6NAG - chains A and B; structure by X-ray diffraction, 2.68 A resolution.

Chain A:
Name: Clostripain-related protein
Organism: Bacteroides thetaiotaomicron (strain ATCC 29148 / DSM 2079 / NCTC 10582 / E50 / VPI-5482)
UniProtKB: Q8A9T8 (Q8A9T8_BACTN); the construct has insertions or renumbered stretches relative to UniProt, so the offset changes along the chain: 30-154 = UniProt 30-154; 162-171 = UniProt 163-172; 173-393 = UniProt 173-393
Amino-acid sequence (365 residues; row label = number of the first residue in the row; note: 8 numbers in that range are skipped by the numbering (no residue carries them; nothing is unmodelled there); a row labelled like 154A-154H holds insertion residues (154A, then the next letters in order)):
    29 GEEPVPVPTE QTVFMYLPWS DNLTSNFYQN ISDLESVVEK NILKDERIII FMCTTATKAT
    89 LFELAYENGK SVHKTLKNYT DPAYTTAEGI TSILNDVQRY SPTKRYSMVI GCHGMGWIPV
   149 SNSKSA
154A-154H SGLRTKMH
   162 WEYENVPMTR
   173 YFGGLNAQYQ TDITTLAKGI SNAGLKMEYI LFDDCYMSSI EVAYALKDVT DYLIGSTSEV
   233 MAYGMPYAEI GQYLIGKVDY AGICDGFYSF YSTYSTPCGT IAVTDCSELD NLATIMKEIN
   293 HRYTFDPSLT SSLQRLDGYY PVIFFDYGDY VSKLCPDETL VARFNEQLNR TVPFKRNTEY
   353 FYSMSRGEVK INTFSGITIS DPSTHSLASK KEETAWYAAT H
Disordered / not traced: 29-34, 154A-154H
Differences from the reference sequence: expression tag (29); engineered mutation Ala154 (Arg in Q8A9T8)
Residues lining bound ligands:
  - proline (PRO), molecule 1: Tyr56, Ile59, Thr88, Phe90, His101
  - proline (PRO), molecule 2: Tyr107, Asp109, Pro110, Ala111, Gly117, Ser120, Ile121
  - proline (PRO), molecule 3: Lys132, Arg133, Tyr134, Gly196, Leu197, Lys198
What the authors report for this chain:
  - catalytic residues: His141, Gly142, Cys207
  - contacts within the chain: Tyr164-Met169 (hydrophobic contact)
  - conformationally variable residues (order/disorder transition): Ser151 to Ala154
  - specificity-determining residues: Glu231 (proposed by the authors, not directly observed)
  - mutagenesis - C207A: abolished catalytic activity

Chain B:
Name: Clostripain-related protein
Organism: Bacteroides thetaiotaomicron (strain ATCC 29148 / DSM 2079 / NCTC 10582 / E50 / VPI-5482)
UniProtKB: Q8A9T8 (Q8A9T8_BACTN); the construct has insertions or renumbered stretches relative to UniProt, so the offset changes along the chain: 30-152 = UniProt 30-152; 162-171 = UniProt 163-172; 173-393 = UniProt 173-393
Amino-acid sequence (365 residues; row label = number of the first residue in the row; note: 10 numbers in that range are skipped by the numbering (no residue carries them; nothing is unmodelled there); a row labelled like 152A-152J holds insertion residues (152A, then the next letters in order)):
    29 GEEPVPVPTE QTVFMYLPWS DNLTSNFYQN ISDLESVVEK NILKDERIII FMCTTATKAT
    89 LFELAYENGK SVHKTLKNYT DPAYTTAEGI TSILNDVQRY SPTKRYSMVI GCHGMGWIPV
   149 SNSK
152A-152J SASGLRTKMH
   162 WEYENVPMTR
   173 YFGGLNAQYQ TDITTLAKGI SNAGLKMEYI LFDDCYMSSI EVAYALKDVT DYLIGSTSEV
   233 MAYGMPYAEI GQYLIGKVDY AGICDGFYSF YSTYSTPCGT IAVTDCSELD NLATIMKEIN
   293 HRYTFDPSLT SSLQRLDGYY PVIFFDYGDY VSKLCPDETL VARFNEQLNR TVPFKRNTEY
   353 FYSMSRGEVK INTFSGITIS DPSTHSLASK KEETAWYAAT H
Disordered / not traced: 29-33, 152A-152J
Differences from the reference sequence: expression tag (29); engineered mutation Ala152B (Arg154 in Q8A9T8)
What the authors report for this chain:
  - catalytic residues: His141, Gly142, Cys207
  - specificity-determining residues: Glu231 (proposed by the authors, not directly observed)
  - mutagenesis - C207A: abolished catalytic activity
  - contacts within the chain: Tyr164-Met169 (hydrophobic contact)

Chain A / chain B interface:
Contacting residue pairs (20; chain A residue first):
  Val35(A) - Pro34(B)
  Gln126(A) - Gln126(B)
  Gln126(A) - Arg127(B)  hydrogen bond
  Arg127(A) - Pro36(B)
  Arg127(A) - Gln126(B)  hydrogen bond
  Arg127(A) - Pro130(B)
  Arg127(A) - Thr131(B)  hydrogen bond (side chain-backbone)
  Arg127(A) - Tyr134(B)
  Arg127(A) - Leu197(B)
  Tyr128(A) - Pro36(B)
  Pro130(A) - Arg127(B)
  Pro130(A) - Pro130(B)  hydrophobic
  Thr131(A) - Arg127(B)
  Tyr134(A) - Arg127(B)
  Asn194(A) - Gly196(B)
  Ala195(A) - Ala195(B)
  Ala195(A) - Gly196(B)
  Gly196(A) - Asn194(B)
  Gly196(A) - Ala195(B)
  Gly196(A) - Gly196(B)
Other interface residues (no listed pair), chain A (11 interface residues in all): Asn123
Other interface residues (no listed pair), chain B (13 interface residues in all): Val35, Asn123

In short:
Chain A and chain B form an interface of 11 and 13 residues respectively; the contacts include 3 hydrogen
bonds. Among the polar pairs are Gln126(A)-Arg127(B) and Arg127(A)-Thr131(B). Bound to chain A: 3 copies of
proline. The paper reports catalytic residues His141(A), Gly142(A) and His141(B) among others; C207A of chain
A abolishes catalytic activity.
Chain A and chain B are both Clostripain-related protein (Bacteroides thetaiotaomicron (strain ATCC 29148 /
DSM 2079 / NCTC 10582 / E50 / VPI-5482)); the structure, X-ray structure of a secreted C11 cysteine protease
from Bacteroides thetaiotaomicron "iotapain, was determined by X-ray diffraction (same publication as 6N9J).
